Entry 4Z8J (X-ray diffraction, 0.95 A resolution); this record covers chains A and B.

Chain A:
Protein: Sorting nexin-27
From: Rattus norvegicus
Notes: fragment: PDZ domain
UniProt: Q8K4V4 (SNX27_RAT); numbering as in UniProt (aligned over 39-133)
Amino-acid sequence (101 residues; each row starts with the number of its first residue):
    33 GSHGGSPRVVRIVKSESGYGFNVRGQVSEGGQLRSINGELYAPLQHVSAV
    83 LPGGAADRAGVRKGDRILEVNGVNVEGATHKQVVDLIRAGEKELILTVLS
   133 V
Unresolved in the structure: 33-37
Sequence notes: expression tag (33-38)
Swiss-Prot annotation at these positions:
  - modified residue (Phosphoserine): S49, S60
  - mutagenesis: Y51 (Y51L: Abolishes interaction with KCNJ9)

Chain B:
Protein: C-terminal PDZ binding motif from parathyroid hormone receptor (PTHR)
Amino-acid sequence (8 residues; each row starts with the number of its first residue):
   586 QEEWETVM
Unresolved in the structure: 586

Interface between chain A and chain B:
Pairs across the interface (27; chain A residue first):
  G50(A) - M593(B)
  Y51(A) - M593(B)  hydrogen bond (backbone-backbone)
  G52(A) - M593(B)  hydrogen bond (backbone-backbone)
  F53(A) - V592(B)
  F53(A) - M593(B)  hydrogen bond (backbone-backbone)
  N54(A) - E590(B)  hydrogen bond
  N54(A) - T591(B)
  N54(A) - V592(B)
  V55(A) - W589(B)
  V55(A) - E590(B)
  V55(A) - T591(B)  hydrogen bond (backbone-backbone)
  V55(A) - M593(B)  hydrophobic
  R56(A) - E588(B)  salt bridge
  R56(A) - W589(B)
  R56(A) - E590(B)  salt bridge
  G57(A) - E588(B)
  G57(A) - W589(B)  hydrogen bond (backbone-backbone)
  Q58(A) - E587(B)
  V59(A) - E587(B)  hydrogen bond (backbone-backbone)
  V59(A) - W589(B)
  S80(A) - E590(B)  hydrogen bond
  H112(A) - W589(B)  hydrogen bond (side chain-backbone)
  H112(A) - T591(B)  hydrogen bond
  V116(A) - T591(B)
  I119(A) - M593(B)  hydrophobic
  R120(A) - T591(B)
  R120(A) - M593(B)

In short:
15 residues of chain A and 7 residues of chain B are in contact, with 10 hydrogen bonds and 2 salt bridges.
Among the polar pairs are R56(A)-E588(B), R56(A)-E590(B) and Y51(A)-M593(B). UniProt lists one mutagenesis
site on chain A.
Here chain A is Sorting nexin-27 (Rattus norvegicus) and chain B is C-terminal PDZ binding motif from
parathyroid hormone receptor (PTHR). Entry 4Z8J (Crystal structure of the SNX27 PDZ domain bound to the
C-terminal PTHR PDZ binding motif) was determined by X-ray diffraction.
